PDB entry 2D0V | X-ray diffraction, 2.49 A resolution | chains A and B

Chain A:
Molecule: methanol dehydrogenase large subunit
Organism: Hyphomicrobium denitrificans
Notes: EC 1.1.99.8
UniProtKB: Q4AE26 (Q4AE26_9RHIZ); residues 1-597 here = UniProt positions 1-597
Sequence (597 residues; numbered 1 to 597; the number before each row is that of its first residue):
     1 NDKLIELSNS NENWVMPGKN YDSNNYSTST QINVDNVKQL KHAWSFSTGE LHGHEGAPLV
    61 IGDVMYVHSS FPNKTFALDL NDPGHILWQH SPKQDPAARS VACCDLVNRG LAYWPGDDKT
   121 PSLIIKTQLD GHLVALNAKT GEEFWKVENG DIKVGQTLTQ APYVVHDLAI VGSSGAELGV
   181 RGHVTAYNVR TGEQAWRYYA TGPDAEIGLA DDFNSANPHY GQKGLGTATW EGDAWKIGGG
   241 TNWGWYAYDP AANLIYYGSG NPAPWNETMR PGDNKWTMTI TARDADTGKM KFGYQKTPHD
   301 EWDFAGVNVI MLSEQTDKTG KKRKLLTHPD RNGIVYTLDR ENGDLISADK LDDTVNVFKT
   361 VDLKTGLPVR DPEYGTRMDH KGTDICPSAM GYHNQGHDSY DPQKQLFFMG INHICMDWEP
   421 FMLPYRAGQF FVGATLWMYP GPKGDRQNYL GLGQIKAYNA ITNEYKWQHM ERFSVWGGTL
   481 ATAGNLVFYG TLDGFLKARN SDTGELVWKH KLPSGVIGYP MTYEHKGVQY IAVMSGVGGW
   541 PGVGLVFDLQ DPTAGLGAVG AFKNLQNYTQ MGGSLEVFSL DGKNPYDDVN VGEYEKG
Disulfides: C103-C104, C386-C415
Metal / ion sites: Ca2+: E177, N261, D303 (together with pyrroloquinoline quinone)
Small-molecule neighbours: pyrroloquinoline quinone (PQQ): E55, C103, C104, V107, R109, T159, S174, G175, A176, E177, T241, W243, N261, D303, A305, R331, N394, Q395, W476, G539, W540, P541

Chain B:
Molecule: methanol dehydrogenase small subunit
Organism: Hyphomicrobium denitrificans
Notes: EC 1.1.99.8
UniProtKB: Q4AE23 (Q4AE23_9RHIZ); residues 1-72 here correspond to UniProt positions 30-101 (UniProt number = residue number + 29)
Sequence (72 residues; row label = number of the first residue in the row):
     1 YDGTHCKAPG NCWEPKPGFP EKIAGSKYDP KHDPKELNKQ VESRKGEEER NANRAEHFKK
    61 TGKWVYDVKK IQ
Not modelled in the structure: 71-72
Disulfides: C6-C12

Interface between chain A and chain B:
Contacting residue pairs (93):
  H132(A) with Y66(B), hydrogen bond
  F144(A) with W64(B)
  W145(A) with W64(B), hydrophobic
  K146(A) with W64(B), hydrogen bond (backbone-side chain); Y66(B)
  V147(A) with N51(B); W64(B), hydrophobic
  E148(A) with R44(B), hydrogen bond (backbone-side chain); E47(B); R50(B), salt bridge; N51(B), hydrogen bond (backbone-side chain); R54(B), salt bridge; Y66(B)
  N149(A) with R44(B)
  G150(A) with E47(B), hydrogen bond (backbone-side chain)
  D151(A) with S43(B), hydrogen bond; E47(B), hydrogen bond (backbone-side chain)
  V154(A) with K39(B); Q40(B); S43(B)
  Q156(A) with Q40(B), hydrogen bond
  G179(A) with Q40(B), hydrogen bond (backbone-side chain)
  V180(A) with Q40(B)
  R181(A) with Q40(B), hydrogen bond (backbone-side chain)
  Y187(A) with R44(B), hydrogen bond; N51(B)
  R190(A) with F58(B)
  T191(A) with A55(B); F58(B); W64(B)
  G192(A) with W64(B)
  Q194(A) with R44(B); E48(B)
  R197(A) with R44(B); E48(B)
  Y199(A) with R44(B)
  P218(A) with P9(B)
  H219(A) with P9(B); G10(B), hydrogen bond (backbone-backbone)
  Y220(A) with G10(B)
  G221(A) with P9(B); G10(B)
  L225(A) with P9(B); G10(B); N11(B)
  T229(A) with G10(B); N11(B)
  E231(A) with K22(B); I23(B), hydrogen bond (side chain-backbone); A24(B), hydrogen bond (side chain-backbone)
  D233(A) with L37(B)
  K236(A) with L37(B); N38(B); Q40(B), hydrogen bond (backbone-side chain)
  I237(A) with H32(B); L37(B), hydrophobic
  E267(A) with K16(B), salt bridge
  T268(A) with F19(B); I23(B); Y28(B)
  M269(A) with I23(B); P30(B), hydrophobic; H32(B)
  P271(A) with W13(B), hydrophobic; I23(B)
  G272(A) with W13(B)
  D273(A) with G10(B); N11(B); C12(B), hydrogen bond (side chain-backbone); W13(B), hydrogen bond (side chain-backbone)
  K275(A) with G10(B), hydrogen bond (side chain-backbone)
  H299(A) with Y1(B); W13(B)
  E301(A) with Y1(B); K16(B), salt bridge
  L367(A) with G3(B); C6(B), hydrophobic; C12(B), hydrophobic
  R370(A) with Y1(B), hydrogen bond; D2(B), hydrogen bond (backbone-backbone); G3(B)
  T376(A) with K16(B)
  R377(A) with K16(B); F19(B)
  M378(A) with F19(B); Y28(B), hydrophobic
  D379(A) with Y28(B), hydrogen bond
  M422(A) with Y28(B); D29(B)
  Y425(A) with E36(B)
  R426(A) with E36(B)
  A427(A) with E36(B), hydrogen bond (backbone-side chain); K39(B)
Interface residues without a listed pair, chain A (59 interface residues in all): T185, E193, A228, R270, P298, P368, V369, P372, F431
Interface residues without a listed pair, chain B (37 interface residues in all): T4, E21, K27

Summary:
59 residues of chain A face 37 of chain B across their interface; the contacts include 22 hydrogen bonds and 4
salt bridges. Polar pairs include E148(A)-R50(B), E148(A)-R54(B) and E267(A)-K16(B). Chain A binds
pyrroloquinoline quinone. The Ca2+ site is built by E177(A), N261(A) and D303(A).
Chain A is methanol dehydrogenase large subunit and chain B is methanol dehydrogenase small subunit, both from
Hyphomicrobium denitrificans; the structure, Crystal structure of methanol dehydrogenase from Hyphomicrobium
denitrificans, was determined by X-ray diffraction (same publication as 2D0W).
